Entry 1DS0 (X-ray diffraction, 1.63 A resolution); this record covers chain A.

[Chain A]
Name: Clavaminate synthase 1
From: Streptomyces clavuligerus
Notes: fragment: clavaminic acid synthase 1 (cas1)
Reference sequence: Q05581 (CAS1_STRCL); residues 1-324 here = UniProt positions 1-324
Amino-acid sequence (324 residues; row label = number of the first residue in the row):
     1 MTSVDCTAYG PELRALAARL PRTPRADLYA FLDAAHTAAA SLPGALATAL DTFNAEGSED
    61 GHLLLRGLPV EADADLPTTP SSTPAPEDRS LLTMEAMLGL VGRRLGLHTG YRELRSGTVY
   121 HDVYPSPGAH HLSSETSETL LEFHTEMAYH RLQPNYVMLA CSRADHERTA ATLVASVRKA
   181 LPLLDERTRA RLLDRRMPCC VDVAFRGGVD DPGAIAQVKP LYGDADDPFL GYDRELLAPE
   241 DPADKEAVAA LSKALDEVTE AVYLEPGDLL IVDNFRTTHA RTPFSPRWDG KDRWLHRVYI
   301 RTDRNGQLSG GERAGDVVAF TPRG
Unresolved in the structure: 1
UniProt features mapped onto this chain:
  - binding site (Fe cation): His144, Glu146, His279
  - binding site (2-oxoglutarate): Arg293

[In short]
UniProt lists 3 Fe cation-binding residues and residue binding 2-oxoglutarate Arg293.
Chain A is Clavaminate synthase 1 (Streptomyces clavuligerus); the structure, Crystal structure of clavaminate
synthase, was determined by X-ray diffraction together with 1DRT, 1DRY and 1DS1 from the same study.
